Entry 5MGR (X-ray diffraction, 1.80 A resolution); this record covers chains A and B.

[Chain A (and B)]
Molecule: Killer cell lectin-like receptor subfamily B member 1
Organism: Homo sapiens
Notes: chain B of this document is another copy of the same molecule, construct and numbering; everything in this record applies to it too
UniProt: Q12918 (KLRB1_HUMAN); residue numbers follow UniProt; this construct covers 90-225
Sequence (146 residues; numbered 87 to 232; the number before each row is that of its first residue):
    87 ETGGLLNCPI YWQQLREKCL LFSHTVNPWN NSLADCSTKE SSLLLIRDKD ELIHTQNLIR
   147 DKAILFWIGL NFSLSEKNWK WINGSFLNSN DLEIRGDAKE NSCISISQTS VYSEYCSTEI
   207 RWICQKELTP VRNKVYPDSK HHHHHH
Disordered / not traced: 87-89, 215-232
Disulfide bonds: Cys94-Cys105, Cys122-Cys210, Cys189-Cys202
Covalently attached groups: N-acetylglucosamine (NAG) linked to Asn116; glycan linked to Asn169
Differences from the reference sequence: expression tag (87-89, 226-232)
Ligand contacts: N-acetylglucosamine (NAG; 2-acetamido-2-deoxy-beta-D-glucopyranose): Trp115, Asn157, Ser159, Ser161, Lys166
Reported in the primary citation:
  - self-association interface (contacts with another copy of this molecule): Leu119, Ala120, Ile168
  - post-translational modification sites: Asn116, Asn169

[Chain A / chain B interface]
Contacting residue pairs - 24 pairs, chain A then chain B:
  Leu119(A) with Leu119(B), hydrophobic; Ser123(B)
  Ala120(A) with Ile168(B)
  Ser123(A) with Leu119(B); Ser127(B), hydrogen bond (side chain-backbone); Ser128(B), hydrogen bond (backbone-backbone); Leu129(B); Ile168(B)
  Thr124(A) with Ile168(B), hydrogen bond (side chain-backbone); Asn169(B)
  Glu126(A) with Glu126(B); Ser127(B); Lys212(B); Glu213(B), hydrogen bond (side chain-backbone)
  Ser127(A) with Ser123(B), hydrogen bond (backbone-side chain); Glu126(B)
  Ser128(A) with Ser123(B), hydrogen bond (backbone-backbone)
  Leu129(A) with Ser123(B)
  Ile168(A) with Ala120(B); Ser123(B); Thr124(B), hydrogen bond (backbone-side chain)
  Asn169(A) with Thr124(B)
  Lys212(A) with Glu126(B)
  Glu213(A) with Glu126(B), hydrogen bond (backbone-side chain)
Interface residues without a listed pair, chain A (15 interface residues in all): Cys122, Lys166, Gln211
Interface residues without a listed pair, chain B (15 interface residues in all): Asn117, Cys122, Gln211

[In short]
Chain A and chain B each contribute 15 residues to their interface; the contacts include 8 hydrogen bonds.
Among the polar pairs are Ser123(A)-Ser127(B), Thr124(A)-Ile168(B) and Glu126(A)-Glu213(B). Ligands of chain
A: N-acetylglucosamine. Covalently linked N-acetylglucosamine: at Asn116(A). From the paper: modification
sites Asn116(A) and Asn169(A); a self-association interface involving Leu119(A), Ala120(A) and Ile168(A).
Chain A and chain B are both Killer cell lectin-like receptor subfamily B member 1 (Homo sapiens); the
structure, Human receptor NKR-P1 in glycosylated form, extracellular domain, was determined by X-ray
diffraction together with 5MGT and 5MGS from the same study.
